PDB entry 2GGP | solution NMR | chains A and B

# Chain A
Name: Metal homeostasis factor ATX1
Organism: Saccharomyces cerevisiae
Notes: fragment: HMA domain, residues 1-73
Reference sequence: P38636 (ATX1_YEAST); residue numbers follow UniProt; this construct covers 1-73
Sequence (73 residues; row label = number of the first residue in the row):
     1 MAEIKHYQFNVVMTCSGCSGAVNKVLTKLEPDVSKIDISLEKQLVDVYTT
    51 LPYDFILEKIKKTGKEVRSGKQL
UniProt features mapped onto this chain:
  - binding site (Cu(+)): C15, C18
Bound ions: Cu+: C15 (shared with C13(B), C16(B) of chain B)

# Chain B
Name: Probable copper-transporting ATPase
Organism: Saccharomyces cerevisiae
Notes: EC 3.6.3.4; fragment: HMA 1 domain, residues 2-72
Reference sequence: P38995 (ATU2_YEAST); numbering as in UniProt (aligned over 2-72)
Sequence (72 residues; numbered 1 to 72; the number before each row is that of its first residue):
     1 AREVILAVHGMTCSACTNTINTQLRALKGVTKCDISLVTNECQVTYDNEV
    51 TADSIKEIIEDCGFDCEILRDS
Differences from the reference sequence: cloning artifact (1)
UniProt features mapped onto this chain:
  - binding site (Cu(+)): C13, C16
Bound ions: Cu+: C13, C16 (shared with C15(A) of chain A)

# Chain A / chain B interface
Residue-residue contacts - 24 pairs, chain A then chain B:
  C15(A) - C13(B)
  C15(A) - C16(B)
  G17(A) - C16(B)
  A21(A) - C62(B)
  A21(A) - G63(B)
  K24(A) - G63(B)
  K24(A) - F64(B)
  K24(A) - D65(B)
  V25(A) - D61(B)
  V25(A) - G63(B)
  K28(A) - E60(B)
  K28(A) - D61(B)
  K59(A) - D61(B)
  K61(A) - Q23(B)
  K62(A) - Q23(B)
  K62(A) - D61(B)
  K62(A) - C62(B)
  T63(A) - T19(B)
  T63(A) - D61(B)
  T63(A) - C62(B)
  G64(A) - T19(B)
  G64(A) - Q23(B)
  K65(A) - C16(B)
  K65(A) - T19(B)
Also at the interface, not in a pair above, chain A (14 interface residues in all): T14, C18
Also at the interface, not in a pair above, chain B (11 interface residues in all): A15

# Summary
The interface between chain A and chain B involves 14 residues on one side and 11 on the other. UniProt lists
Cu+-binding residues C15(A) and C18(A) on chain A; Cu+-binding residues C13(B) and C16(B) on chain B.
Here chain A is Metal homeostasis factor ATX1 and chain B is Probable copper-transporting ATPase, both from
Saccharomyces cerevisiae. Entry 2GGP (Solution structure of the Atx1-Cu(I)-Ccc2a complex) was determined by
solution NMR.
